PDB entry 8BD5 | electron microscopy, 3.30 A resolution | chains E and Q of the 13 polymer chains in the assembly

Chain E:
Protein: TnsC
From: Scytonema hofmannii
UniProt: A0A8J0PCL3 (A0A8J0PCL3_9CYAN); residues 1-276 here = UniProt positions 1-276
Amino-acid sequence (276 residues; row label = number of the first residue in the row):
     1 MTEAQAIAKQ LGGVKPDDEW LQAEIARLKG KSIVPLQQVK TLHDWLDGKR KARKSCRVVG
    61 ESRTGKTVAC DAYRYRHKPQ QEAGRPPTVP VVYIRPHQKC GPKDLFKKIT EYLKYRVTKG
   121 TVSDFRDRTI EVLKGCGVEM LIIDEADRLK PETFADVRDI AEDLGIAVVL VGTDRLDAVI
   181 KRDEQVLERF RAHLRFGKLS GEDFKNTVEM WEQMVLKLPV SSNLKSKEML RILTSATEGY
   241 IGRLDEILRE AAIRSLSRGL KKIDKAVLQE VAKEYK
Not modelled in the structure: 1-16
Metal / ion sites: Mg2+: Thr67 (together with ATP)
Small-molecule neighbours: ATP (adenosine-5'-triphosphate): Lys31, Ser32, Ile33, Val34, Leu36, Val39, Glu61, Ser62, Arg63, Thr64, Gly65, Lys66, Thr67, Val68, Glu145, Trp211, Ile241, Gly242, Asp245, Arg249
From the paper describing this entry:
  - binding site for DNA non-target strand: Lys103, Thr121, Lys150

Chain Q:
Protein: TniQ (Homology model)
From: Scytonema hofmannii
UniProt: A0A8J0PCL5 (A0A8J0PCL5_9CYAN); residue numbers follow UniProt; this construct covers 1-167
Amino-acid sequence (167 residues; numbered 1 to 167; the number before each row is that of its first residue):
     1 MIEAPDVKPW LFLIKPYEGE SLSHFLGRFR RANHLSASGL GTLAGIGAIV ARWERFHFNP
    61 RPSQQELEAI ASVVEVDAQR LAQMLPPAGV GMQHEPIRLC GACYAESPCH RIEWQYKSVW
   121 KCDRHQLKIL AKCPNCQAPF KMPALWEDGC CHRCRMPFAE MAKLQKV
Not modelled in the structure: 1-6
Metal / ion sites: Zn2+ site 1: Cys100, Cys103, Cys122, His125; Zn2+ site 2: Cys133, Cys136, Cys151, Cys154
From the paper describing this entry:
  - binding site for sgRNA: His57, Gln93, Arg98, Trp120, Lys128, Lys132, Gln137
  - binding site for DNA target strand: Ser36, Ser38, His57, Asn59
  - contacts within the chain: His57-His94 (hydrogen bond)

How chain E and chain Q interact:
Residue-residue contacts (6; chain E residue first):
  Pro86(E) with Cys154(Q); Arg155(Q)
  Lys114(E) with Arg155(Q), hydrogen bond (backbone-side chain)
  Tyr115(E) with His152(Q); Arg155(Q)
  Arg116(E) with Glu147(Q), salt bridge
Other interface residues (no listed pair), chain E (6 interface residues in all): Pro87, Thr118
Other interface residues (no listed pair), chain Q (6 interface residues in all): Leu145, Arg153
Interface features reported in the paper:
  - interface residues, chain Q: Arg155(Q)

Summary:
The chain E/chain Q interface involves 6 residues from each chain, with 1 hydrogen bond and 1 salt bridge.
Among the polar pairs are Arg116(E)-Glu147(Q) and Lys114(E)-Arg155(Q). The paper reports a binding site for
sgRNA at His57(Q), Gln93(Q) and Arg98(Q) among others; a binding site for DNA target strand at Ser36(Q),
Ser38(Q) and His57(Q) among others.
Chain E is TnsC and chain Q is TniQ (Homology model), both from Scytonema hofmannii; the structure,
Cas12k-sgRNA-dsDNA-S15-TniQ-TnsC transposon recruitment complex, was determined by electron microscopy
together with 8BD4 and 8BD6 from the same study.
